PDB entry 7TDZ | electron microscopy, 6.90 A resolution (low resolution: residue-level contacts below are approximate; hydrogen-bond / salt-bridge calls are withheld) | chains L and C of the 32 polymer chains in the assembly

[Chain L]
Name: Nup205
Source organism: Xenopus laevis
Reference sequence: Q642R6 (Q642R6_XENLA); residues 1-2011 here = UniProt positions 1-2011
Amino-acid sequence (2011 residues; each row starts with the number of its first residue):
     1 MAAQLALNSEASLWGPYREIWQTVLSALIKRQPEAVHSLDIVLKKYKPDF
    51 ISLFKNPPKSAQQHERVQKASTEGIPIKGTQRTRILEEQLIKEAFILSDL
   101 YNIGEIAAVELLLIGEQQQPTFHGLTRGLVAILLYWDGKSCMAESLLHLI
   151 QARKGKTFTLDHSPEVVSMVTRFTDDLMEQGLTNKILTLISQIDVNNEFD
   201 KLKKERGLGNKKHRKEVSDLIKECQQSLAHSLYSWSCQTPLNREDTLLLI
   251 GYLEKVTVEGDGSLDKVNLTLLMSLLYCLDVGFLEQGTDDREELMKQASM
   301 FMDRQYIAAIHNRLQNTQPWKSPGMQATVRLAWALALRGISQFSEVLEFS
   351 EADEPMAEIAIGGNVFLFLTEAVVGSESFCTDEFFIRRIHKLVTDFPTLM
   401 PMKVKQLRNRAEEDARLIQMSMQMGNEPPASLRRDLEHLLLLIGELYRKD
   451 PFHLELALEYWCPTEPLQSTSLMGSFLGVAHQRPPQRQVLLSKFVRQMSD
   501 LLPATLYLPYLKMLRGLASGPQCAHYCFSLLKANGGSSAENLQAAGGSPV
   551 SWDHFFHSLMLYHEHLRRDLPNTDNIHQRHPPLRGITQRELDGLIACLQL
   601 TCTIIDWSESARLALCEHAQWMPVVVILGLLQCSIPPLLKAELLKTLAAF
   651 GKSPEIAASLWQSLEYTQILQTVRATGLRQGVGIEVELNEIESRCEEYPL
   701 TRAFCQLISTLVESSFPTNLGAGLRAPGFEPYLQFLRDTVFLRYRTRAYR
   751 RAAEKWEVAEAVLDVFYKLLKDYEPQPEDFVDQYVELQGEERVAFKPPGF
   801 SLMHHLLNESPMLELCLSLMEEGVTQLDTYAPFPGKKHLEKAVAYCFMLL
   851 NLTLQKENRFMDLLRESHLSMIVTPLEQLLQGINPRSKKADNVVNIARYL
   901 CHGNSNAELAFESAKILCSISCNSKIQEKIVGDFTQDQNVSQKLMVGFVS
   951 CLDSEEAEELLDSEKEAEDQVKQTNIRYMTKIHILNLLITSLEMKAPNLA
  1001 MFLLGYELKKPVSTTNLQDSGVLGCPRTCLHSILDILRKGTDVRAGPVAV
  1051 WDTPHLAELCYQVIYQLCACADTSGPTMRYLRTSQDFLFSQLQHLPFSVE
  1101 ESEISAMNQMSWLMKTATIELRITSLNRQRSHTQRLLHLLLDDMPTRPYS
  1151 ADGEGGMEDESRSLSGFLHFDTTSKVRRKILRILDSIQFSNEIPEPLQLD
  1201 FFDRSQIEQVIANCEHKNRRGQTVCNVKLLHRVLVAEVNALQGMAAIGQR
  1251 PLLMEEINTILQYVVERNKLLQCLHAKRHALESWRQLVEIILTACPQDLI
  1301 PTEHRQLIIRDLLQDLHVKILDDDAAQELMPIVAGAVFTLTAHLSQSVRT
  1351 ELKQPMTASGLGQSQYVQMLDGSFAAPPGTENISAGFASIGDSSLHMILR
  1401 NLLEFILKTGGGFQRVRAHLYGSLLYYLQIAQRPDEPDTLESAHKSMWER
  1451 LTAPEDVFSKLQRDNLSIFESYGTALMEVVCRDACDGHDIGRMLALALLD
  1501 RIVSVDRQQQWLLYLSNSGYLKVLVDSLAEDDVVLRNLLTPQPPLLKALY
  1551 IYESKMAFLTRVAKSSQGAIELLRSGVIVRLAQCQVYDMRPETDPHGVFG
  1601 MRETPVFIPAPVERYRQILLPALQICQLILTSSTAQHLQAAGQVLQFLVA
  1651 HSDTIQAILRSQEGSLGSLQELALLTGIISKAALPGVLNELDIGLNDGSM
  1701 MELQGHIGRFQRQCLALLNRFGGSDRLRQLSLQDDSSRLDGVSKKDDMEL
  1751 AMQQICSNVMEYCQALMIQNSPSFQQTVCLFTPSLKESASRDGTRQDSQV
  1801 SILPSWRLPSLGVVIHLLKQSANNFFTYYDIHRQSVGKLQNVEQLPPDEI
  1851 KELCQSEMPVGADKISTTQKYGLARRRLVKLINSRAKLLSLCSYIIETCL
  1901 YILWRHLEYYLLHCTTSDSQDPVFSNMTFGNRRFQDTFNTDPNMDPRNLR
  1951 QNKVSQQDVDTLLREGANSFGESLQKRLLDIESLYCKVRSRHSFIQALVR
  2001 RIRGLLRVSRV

[Chain C]
Name: Nuclear pore complex protein Nup85
Source organism: Xenopus laevis
Reference sequence: Q68FJ0 (NUP85_XENLA); numbering as in UniProt (aligned over 1-653)
Amino-acid sequence (653 residues; each row starts with the number of its first residue):
     1 MEELDVDPAETPIPGLGQQNRHIGFSWGPGDLLLYETLYQKQGNSETAAR
    51 CPFMYLVRSDEDIYSPVLRKLFNESHSIFVGLQKSAEEASGKSRKAQLVQ
   101 VSRNYRSVLRACMEEMHTLSESTRETAQKYISQISILSAMELSWNLCEIL
   151 FIESAPAGPLLILLLEWVRLHVCEVDNIVQDVLRSEKPTEHEKFWDGVTG
   201 YVLQGRMNEARQLLAKEASTSASARSMCRVLDDLLKKMPMLHTGGTQTLT
   251 EFELKWQHWREECERHLQNGTFSSNVHMEAVCRVLLGDEEVLLEKRDLMT
   301 TWYHFLVSRLLFKHPTVKPTELHFYAQSSLDMFLAGDSCPEPLDNILLAA
   351 FEFDIHQVIKEFSIVSSNWWFVAHLTDLLDHCQLFQAHNLYFGANMREFL
   401 LLDYASGLFSHHSLWQLGVDYFDYCPNLGREYLKLHMERIPLSTEKKALK
   451 ALRICEQRQMTEQVRSICKTMAMQSLCNRRLGSALSWSIRAKDAAFATLI
   501 SDRFLKEYCERGNFTDLDLIDNLGSAMLLSDRLTFLGKYREFHRMYSQEQ
   551 FSEAASLLLSLMTARIAPCSFWLTLLLDALPLLEQKQVIFSAEQTYELMR
   601 CLEDRMAAKLESTSPDEIQKQDSSIDNTKVEMLRLALARNLARAIVTEGA
   651 LQE

[Chain L / chain C interface]
Contacting residue pairs (85; chain L residue first):
  E1478(L) with E88(C)
  C1481(L) with S90(C)
  R1482(L) with E87(C); E88(C); S90(C)
  C1485(L) with S90(C)
  D1486(L) with A89(C); S90(C)
  S1518(L) with S93(C)
  G1519(L) with K92(C); S93(C)
  Y1520(L) with E88(C); S90(C)
  K1522(L) with K92(C)
  V1523(L) with S90(C); G91(C); K92(C); S93(C)
  V1525(L) with K92(C)
  D1526(L) with K92(C)
  S1575(L) with K92(C)
  Q1583(L) with P156(C)
  Q1639(L) with T246(C)
  G1642(L) with T246(C); T248(C)
  Q1643(L) with T246(C)
  Q1646(L) with T246(C); Q247(C); T248(C); E251(C)
  L1691(L) with T246(C); E251(C); K255(C)
  I1693(L) with G245(C); T246(C); Q247(C); T248(C); K255(C)
  G1694(L) with P239(C); Q247(C); F252(C); K255(C)
  L1695(L) with Q247(C); T248(C); L249(C); T250(C); E251(C); F252(C); E253(C); L254(C); K255(C); W256(C)
  N1696(L) with P239(C); E251(C); F252(C); E253(C); L254(C), covalent bond; K255(C); W256(C); Q257(C)
  D1697(L) with L254(C); K255(C); W256(C); Q257(C); H258(C); W259(C)
  G1698(L) with E253(C); L254(C); K255(C); Q257(C); H258(C)
  S1699(L) with T250(C); E251(C); F252(C); E253(C); L254(C); K255(C)
  M1700(L) with T250(C); E251(C); L254(C); K255(C)
  M1701(L) with L254(C)
  E1702(L) with L254(C)
  L1703(L) with E251(C); L254(C)
Interface residues without a listed pair, chain L (34 interface residues in all): L1521, G1576, V1649, D1692
Interface residues without a listed pair, chain C (29 interface residues in all): A86, R94, K95, M240, P315

[Summary]
34 residues of chain L face 29 of chain C across their interface; the contacts include 1 covalent bond.
Here chain L is Nup205 and chain C is Nuclear pore complex protein Nup85, both from Xenopus laevis. Entry 7TDZ
(Cryo-EM model of protomer of the cytoplasmic ring of the nuclear pore complex from Xenopus laevis) was
determined by electron microscopy.
